PDB entry 6ERG | X-ray diffraction, 2.90 A resolution | chains A and B of the 5 polymer chains in the assembly

# Chain A
Molecule: X-ray repair cross-complementing protein 6
Source organism: Homo sapiens
Notes: EC 3.6.4.-, 4.2.99.-
Reference sequence: P12956 (XRCC6_HUMAN); numbering as in UniProt (aligned over 1-544)
Amino-acid sequence (544 residues; numbered 1 to 544; the number before each row is that of its first residue):
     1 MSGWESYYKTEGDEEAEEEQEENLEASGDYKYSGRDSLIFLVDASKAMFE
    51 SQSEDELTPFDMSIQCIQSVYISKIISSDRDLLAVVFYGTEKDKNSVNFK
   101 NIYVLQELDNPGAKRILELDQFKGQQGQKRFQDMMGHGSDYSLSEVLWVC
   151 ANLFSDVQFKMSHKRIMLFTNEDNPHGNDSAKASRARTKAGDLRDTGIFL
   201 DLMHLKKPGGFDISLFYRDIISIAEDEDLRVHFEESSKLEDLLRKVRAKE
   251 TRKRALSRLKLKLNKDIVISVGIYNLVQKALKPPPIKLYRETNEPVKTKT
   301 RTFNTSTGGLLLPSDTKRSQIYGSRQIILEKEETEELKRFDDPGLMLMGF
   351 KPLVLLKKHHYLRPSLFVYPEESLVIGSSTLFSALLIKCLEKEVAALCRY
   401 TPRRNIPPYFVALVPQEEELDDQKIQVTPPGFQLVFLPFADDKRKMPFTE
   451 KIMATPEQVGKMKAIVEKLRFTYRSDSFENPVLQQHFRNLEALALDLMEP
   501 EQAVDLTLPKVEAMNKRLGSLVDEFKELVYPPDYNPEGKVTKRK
Disordered / not traced: 1-33, 535-544
Curated features (UniProtKB/Swiss-Prot):
  - active site: Lys31 (Schiff-base intermediate with DNA)
  - modified residue: Ser2 (N-acetylserine), Ser6 (Phosphoserine), Ser27 (Phosphoserine), Lys31 (N6-acetyllysine), Ser51 (Phosphoserine), Ser306 (Phosphoserine), Lys317 (N6-acetyllysine), Lys331 (N6-acetyllysine), Lys338 (N6-acetyllysine), Thr455 (Phosphothreonine), Lys461 (N6-acetyllysine), Ser477 (Phosphoserine), Ser520 (Phosphoserine), Lys539 (N6-acetyllysine), Lys542 (N6-acetyllysine), Lys544 (N6-acetyllysine)
  - cross-link (Glycyl lysine isopeptide (Lys-Gly)): Lys287 (interchain with G-Cter in SUMO2), Lys317 (interchain with G-Cter in SUMO2)
  - mutagenesis: Lys31 (K31A: Diminishes the ability to form a Schiff base. Abolishes adduct formation; when associated with A-160 and A-164), Lys160 (K160A: Abolishes adduct formation; when associated with A-31 and A-160), Lys164 (K164A: Abolishes adduct formation; when associated with A-31 and A-164), Lys539 (K539Q: Complete loss of suppression of BAX-induced apoptosis; K539R: No effect on suppression of BAX-induced apoptosis), Lys542 (K542Q: Complete loss of suppression of BAX-induced apoptosis; K542R: No effect on suppression of BAX-induced apoptosis), Lys544 (K544R: No effect on suppression of BAX-induced apoptosis)

# Chain B
Molecule: X-ray repair cross-complementing protein 5
Source organism: Homo sapiens
Notes: EC 3.6.4.-
Reference sequence: P13010 (XRCC5_HUMAN); residues 2-555 here = UniProt positions 2-555
Amino-acid sequence (572 residues; each row starts with the number of its first residue; numbers below 1 keep their minus sign (Met-16 is residue -16)):
   -16 MHHHHHHHHHHENLYFQGVRSGNKAAVVLCMDVGFTMSNSIPGIESPFEQ
    34 AKKVITMFVQRQVFAENKDEIALVLFGTDGTDNPLSGGDQYQNITVHRHL
    84 MLPDFDLLEDIESKIQPGSQQADFLDALIVSMDVIQHETIGKKFEKRHIE
   134 IFTDLSSRFSKSQLDIIIHSLKKCDISLQFFLPFSLGKEDGSGDRGDGPF
   184 RLGGHGPSFPLKGITEQQKEGLEIVKMVMISLEGEDGLDEIYSFSESLRK
   234 LCVFKKIERHSIHWPCRLTIGSNLSIRIAAYKSILQERVKKTWTVVDAKT
   284 LKKEDIQKETVYCLNDDDETEVLKEDIIQGFRYGSDIVPFSKVDEEQMKY
   334 KSEGKCFSVLGFCKSSQVQRRFFMGNQVLKVFAARDDEAAAVALSSLIHA
   384 LDDLDMVAIVRYAYDKRANPQVGVAFPHIKHNYECLVYVQLPFMEDLRQY
   434 MFSSLKNSKKYAPTEAQLNAVDALIDSMSLAKKDEKTDTLEDLFPTTKIP
   484 NPRFQRLFQCLLHRALHPREPLPPIQQHIWNMLNPPAEVTTKSQIPLSKI
   534 KTLFPLIEAKKKDQVTAQEIFQ
Disordered / not traced: 171-194, 298-301, 543-555
Sequence notes: initiating methionine (-16); expression tag (-15 to 1)
Curated features (UniProtKB/Swiss-Prot):
  - region: Leu138 to Leu165 (Leucine-zipper)
  - modified residue: Lys144 (N6-acetyllysine), Ser255 (Phosphoserine), Ser258 (Phosphoserine), Lys265 (N6-acetyllysine), Ser318 (Phosphoserine), Lys332 (N6-acetyllysine), Thr535 (Phosphothreonine)
  - cross-link (Glycyl lysine isopeptide (Lys-Gly)): Lys195 (interchain with G-Cter in SUMO2), Lys532 (interchain with G-Cter in SUMO2), Lys534 (interchain with G-Cter in SUMO2)
What the authors report for this chain:
  - mutagenesis - I112R: unchanged co-localization with Non-homologous end-joining factor 1
  - mutagenesis - I112R/E133M, E133M, Q162E: decreased co-localization with Non-homologous end-joining factor 1
  - mutagenesis - I112R/E133M: decreased localization to XLF
  - mutagenesis - I112R: decreased localization
  - mutagenesis - E133M, Q162E: unchanged localization
  - mutagenesis - I112R/E133M: decreased localization to XRCC4
  - mutagenesis - I112R: decreased binding to A-KBM
  - mutagenesis - I112R: unchanged binding to X-KBM
  - mutagenesis - E133M, Q162E: decreased binding to X-KBM
  - mutagenesis - E133M, Q162E: unchanged binding to A-KBM
  - mutagenesis - I112R, I112R/E133M, E133M: decreased growth in response to Survival

# How chain A and chain B interact
Contacting residue pairs (397):
  Ile75(A) with Tyr316(B), hydrophobic
  Asn110(A) with Ser318(B)
  Pro111(A) with Gly317(B); Ser318(B), hydrogen bond (backbone-backbone)
  Gly112(A) with Tyr316(B); Ser318(B); Asp319(B)
  Ala113(A) with Tyr316(B); Asp319(B), hydrogen bond (backbone-side chain)
  Ile116(A) with Tyr316(B)
  Asp226(A) with Lys443(B), salt bridge
  Asp228(A) with Lys442(B), salt bridge
  Phe233(A) with Met434(B), hydrophobic
  Arg244(A) with Gln432(B)
  Arg247(A) with Met427(B); Gln432(B)
  Ala248(A) with Met434(B)
  Thr251(A) with Tyr433(B)
  Arg252(A) with Tyr433(B)
  Lys253(A) with Met434(B); Phe435(B)
  Leu263(A) with Leu457(B), hydrophobic; Leu530(B)
  Asn264(A) with Leu530(B)
  Asp266(A) with Lys534(B)
  Ile267(A) with Leu530(B); Lys534(B); Leu539(B), hydrophobic
  Val268(A) with Leu539(B)
  Ile269(A) with Leu539(B), hydrophobic
  Tyr274(A) with Phe435(B), hydrophobic
  Asn275(A) with Arg431(B)
  Leu276(A) with Arg354(B); Leu430(B); Arg431(B), hydrogen bond (backbone-backbone)
  Val277(A) with Asp429(B); Leu430(B), hydrophobic
  Gln278(A) with Asp429(B), hydrogen bond (backbone-backbone); Arg431(B), hydrogen bond
  Lys279(A) with Met357(B); Asp429(B)
  Ala280(A) with Glu428(B); Asp429(B), hydrogen bond (backbone-side chain)
  Pro283(A) with Phe314(B)
  Pro285(A) with Gln312(B); Gly313(B); Phe314(B), hydrophobic
  Ile286(A) with Ile311(B); Gln312(B); Gly313(B), hydrogen bond (backbone-backbone); Arg315(B)
  Lys287(A) with Tyr295(B); Ile310(B); Ile311(B)
  Leu288(A) with Asp309(B); Ile310(B); Ile311(B), hydrogen bond (backbone-backbone); Gly313(B); Ile320(B), hydrophobic
  Tyr289(A) with Asp309(B), hydrogen bond
  Arg290(A) with Asp309(B); Ile311(B)
  Pro295(A) with Arg315(B); Ile320(B), hydrophobic
  Val296(A) with Tyr295(B), hydrophobic; Cys296(B)
  Lys297(A) with Val294(B); Tyr295(B); Cys296(B), hydrogen bond (backbone-backbone)
  Thr298(A) with Thr293(B); Val294(B); Tyr295(B)
  Lys299(A) with Glu292(B); Thr293(B); Val294(B), hydrogen bond (backbone-backbone)
  Thr300(A) with Thr293(B), hydrogen bond
  Arg301(A) with Lys291(B); Glu292(B), hydrogen bond (backbone-backbone)
  Thr302(A) with Gln290(B); Lys291(B)
  Phe303(A) with Gln290(B), hydrogen bond (backbone-backbone); Glu292(B)
  Asn304(A) with Asp280(B); Asp288(B)
  Thr305(A) with Glu287(B), hydrogen bond (side chain-backbone); Asp288(B), hydrogen bond (backbone-backbone); Ile289(B); Gln290(B)
  Leu311(A) with Ile289(B), hydrophobic
  Asp315(A) with Asp280(B); Ala281(B), hydrogen bond (backbone-backbone); Lys282(B), salt bridge
  Thr316(A) with Val278(B); Val279(B), hydrogen bond (side chain-backbone)
  Lys317(A) with Thr277(B); Val278(B); Val279(B), hydrogen bond (backbone-backbone); Ala281(B)
  Arg318(A) with Trp276(B); Thr277(B); Val278(B)
  Ser319(A) with Trp276(B); Thr277(B), hydrogen bond (backbone-backbone); Val279(B)
  Gln320(A) with Thr275(B); Trp276(B); Leu494(B)
  Ile321(A) with Lys274(B), hydrogen bond (backbone-side chain)
  Tyr322(A) with Val46(B); Phe47(B), hydrophobic; Phe88(B); Lys274(B); Phe491(B); Leu494(B), hydrophobic
  Gly323(A) with Pro86(B); Asp87(B); Phe88(B), hydrogen bond (backbone-backbone)
  Ser324(A) with Asp87(B); Asp89(B)
  Arg325(A) with Phe88(B); Asp89(B), salt bridge; Glu92(B), salt bridge; Ala498(B), hydrogen bond (side chain-backbone)
  Gln326(A) with Leu284(B), hydrogen bond (side chain-backbone)
  Ile327(A) with Phe88(B), hydrophobic; Leu494(B); Arg497(B); Ala498(B), hydrophobic
  Ile328(A) with Leu284(B), hydrophobic; Arg497(B), hydrogen bond (backbone-side chain)
  Leu329(A) with Trp276(B), hydrophobic; Arg497(B)
  Glu333(A) with Arg497(B), salt bridge; Leu505(B)
  Thr334(A) with Trp276(B)
  Leu337(A) with Arg489(B); Leu490(B), hydrophobic; Cys493(B), hydrophobic
  Lys338(A) with Arg486(B)
  Arg339(A) with Ile508(B)
  Phe340(A) with Pro485(B); Arg489(B); Ile508(B), hydrophobic; Trp513(B)
  Asp341(A) with Trp513(B)
  Leu347(A) with Met461(B), hydrophobic
  Met348(A) with Leu516(B); Pro518(B)
  Gly349(A) with Met461(B); Leu463(B)
  Phe350(A) with Ile458(B), hydrophobic; Met461(B), hydrogen bond (backbone-backbone); Ser462(B); Leu463(B), hydrogen bond (backbone-backbone)
  Lys351(A) with Asp475(B), salt bridge; Phe477(B), hydrogen bond (side chain-backbone); Pro478(B)
  Pro352(A) with Ala464(B); Leu473(B), hydrophobic
  Val354(A) with Leu473(B), hydrophobic
  Leu355(A) with Ala464(B), hydrophobic; Leu473(B)
  Lys357(A) with Arg353(B), hydrogen bond (backbone-side chain)
  Lys358(A) with Phe356(B); Phe409(B)
  His359(A) with Ile267(B); Val361(B); Phe409(B); His411(B), hydrogen bond; Val420(B)
  His360(A) with Thr480(B)
  Tyr361(A) with Ile267(B); Arg353(B); Phe356(B), hydrophobic; Met357(B), hydrogen bond (side chain-backbone); Gly358(B), hydrogen bond (side chain-backbone); Gln360(B); Val361(B); Val422(B), hydrophobic
  Leu362(A) with Ile267(B), hydrophobic; Leu268(B); Gln269(B); Asn359(B)
  Arg363(A) with Gln269(B); Gly358(B)
  Pro364(A) with Phe356(B); Gly358(B)
  Ser365(A) with Arg354(B), hydrogen bond (side chain-backbone)
  Phe367(A) with Phe435(B), hydrophobic
  Tyr369(A) with Phe435(B), hydrophobic; Ser436(B), hydrogen bond (side chain-backbone); Leu438(B), hydrophobic
  Glu372(A) with Tyr444(B)
  Ser373(A) with Ala542(B)
  Leu374(A) with Glu541(B); Ala542(B), hydrogen bond (backbone-backbone)
  Val375(A) with Ile540(B)
  Ile376(A) with Pro538(B); Leu539(B); Ile540(B), hydrogen bond (backbone-backbone); Ala542(B), hydrophobic
  Gly377(A) with Pro538(B); Leu539(B)
  Ser378(A) with Leu539(B)
  Ser379(A) with Tyr444(B)
  Thr380(A) with Tyr444(B); Gln450(B)
  Leu381(A) with Phe537(B), hydrophobic
  Phe382(A) with Leu438(B), hydrophobic
  Ser383(A) with Leu438(B); Tyr444(B)
  Ala384(A) with Leu451(B), hydrophobic; Val454(B), hydrophobic; Phe537(B), hydrophobic
  Leu385(A) with Val454(B), hydrophobic
  Ile387(A) with Leu451(B), hydrophobic
  Lys388(A) with Leu451(B); Val454(B); Asp455(B), salt bridge; Ile458(B)
  Lys392(A) with Asp455(B), salt bridge; Ile458(B); Asp459(B), salt bridge
  Leu397(A) with Leu463(B), hydrophobic; Phe477(B), hydrophobic; Thr479(B)
  Arg399(A) with Trp513(B); Leu516(B), hydrogen bond (side chain-backbone); Asn517(B), hydrogen bond
  Pro407(A) with Arg486(B)
  Phe410(A) with Phe477(B), hydrophobic; Thr479(B); Leu516(B)
  Gln416(A) with Arg354(B)
  Glu418(A) with Ser437(B), hydrogen bond; Asn440(B)
  Gln426(A) with Tyr433(B); Met434(B); Phe435(B), hydrogen bond (side chain-backbone)
  Val427(A) with Arg354(B), hydrogen bond (backbone-side chain)
  Thr428(A) with Arg354(B), hydrogen bond
  Pro429(A) with Arg354(B); Phe435(B), hydrophobic
  Pro430(A) with Ser436(B); Leu438(B)
  Gln433(A) with Arg353(B); Arg354(B)
  Val435(A) with Arg353(B)
  Leu437(A) with Thr479(B)
  Pro438(A) with Ile267(B), hydrophobic; Thr479(B); Thr480(B)
  Phe439(A) with Thr480(B); Ile482(B); Pro483(B); Asn484(B); Pro485(B)
  Ala440(A) with Lys239(B), hydrogen bond (backbone-side chain); Thr480(B), hydrogen bond (backbone-backbone); Lys481(B); Ile482(B), hydrogen bond (backbone-backbone)
  Asp441(A) with Lys239(B); Ile240(B), hydrogen bond (side chain-backbone); Glu270(B); Pro483(B); Asn484(B), hydrogen bond (side chain-backbone); Phe487(B)
  Asp442(A) with Ile267(B); Leu268(B), hydrogen bond (backbone-backbone); Gln269(B); Glu270(B), hydrogen bond (side chain-backbone)
  Lys443(A) with Ser266(B); Ile267(B); Thr480(B), hydrogen bond
  Arg444(A) with Arg242(B); His243(B); Ser244(B), hydrogen bond; Lys265(B); Ser266(B), hydrogen bond (backbone-backbone); Leu268(B); Glu270(B), salt bridge
  Lys445(A) with His-15(B)
  Met446(A) with Met-16(B); His-15(B), hydrogen bond (backbone-backbone); Tyr264(B), hydrophobic; Lys363(B); Phe365(B), hydrophobic
  Pro447(A) with Met-16(B); His-9(B); His-6(B); Tyr264(B); Arg368(B)
  Phe448(A) with Met-16(B), hydrophobic; His-15(B); His-14(B); His-13(B); Arg368(B), hydrogen bond (backbone-side chain)
  Thr449(A) with Arg368(B)
  Lys451(A) with His414(B), hydrogen bond (side chain-backbone); Asn415(B); Glu417(B), salt bridge
  Ile452(A) with Glu371(B); Ala374(B), hydrophobic; Val375(B), hydrophobic; Ser378(B); Glu417(B)
  Met453(A) with Ser378(B); His382(B); Glu417(B)
  Ala454(A) with Val375(B); Ser378(B), hydrogen bond (backbone-side chain); Ser379(B)
  Gln458(A) with Val375(B); Ser379(B)
  Met462(A) with Ser379(B); Leu380(B), hydrophobic; Ala383(B), hydrophobic
  Lys463(A) with Ala383(B); Asp386(B), salt bridge
  Val466(A) with Phe345(B); Leu384(B), hydrophobic; Leu387(B), hydrophobic; Met389(B), hydrophobic
  Leu469(A) with Ile253(B), hydrophobic; Gly344(B); Phe345(B), hydrogen bond (backbone-backbone)
  Arg470(A) with Phe345(B); Met389(B)
  Phe471(A) with Gly344(B); Phe345(B), hydrogen bond (backbone-backbone); Cys346(B); Gln350(B); Ile392(B), hydrophobic
  Thr472(A) with Gln350(B)
  Tyr473(A) with Cys346(B), hydrophobic; Gln350(B), hydrogen bond (backbone-side chain); Val351(B), hydrophobic; Leu424(B)
  Ser475(A) with Phe355(B); Pro425(B); Leu430(B)
  Asp476(A) with Met427(B)
  Phe478(A) with Leu343(B), hydrophobic; Val405(B), hydrophobic; Phe426(B); Met427(B), hydrogen bond (backbone-backbone); Glu428(B)
  Glu479(A) with Phe426(B); Glu428(B)
  Asn480(A) with Phe426(B); Glu428(B), hydrogen bond (backbone-side chain)
  Pro481(A) with Tyr333(B), hydrophobic
  Val482(A) with Tyr333(B), hydrophobic; Asn402(B); Pro403(B)
  Gln484(A) with Glu428(B), hydrogen bond
  Gln485(A) with Tyr333(B)
  His486(A) with Phe314(B)
  Phe487(A) with Tyr316(B), hydrophobic
  Asn489(A) with Met331(B), hydrogen bond (side chain-backbone)
  Leu490(A) with Phe314(B), hydrophobic; Tyr316(B), hydrophobic; Phe323(B), hydrophobic
  Glu491(A) with Tyr316(B), hydrogen bond
  Leu493(A) with Val321(B), hydrophobic; Phe323(B), hydrophobic
  Ala494(A) with Val321(B), hydrophobic
  Pro500(A) with Met331(B), hydrophobic
  Asp505(A) with Tyr333(B), hydrogen bond; Arg394(B), salt bridge
  Thr507(A) with Leu343(B); Arg394(B), hydrogen bond; Val405(B); Phe426(B)
  Leu508(A) with Leu343(B); Arg394(B)
  Pro509(A) with Ser341(B); Val342(B); Leu343(B), hydrophobic
  Val511(A) with Ser255(B)
  Met514(A) with Val342(B); Leu343(B)
  Asn515(A) with Gly254(B); Ser255(B), hydrogen bond; Asn256(B)
  Val522(A) with Leu257(B), hydrophobic
  Phe525(A) with Ala376(B); Ser379(B)
  Lys526(A) with Asn256(B), hydrogen bond (side chain-backbone)
  Val529(A) with Ala372(B); Ala376(B)
  Tyr530(A) with Ser258(B), hydrogen bond (side chain-backbone); Ile259(B); Ala372(B); Ala376(B)
  Tyr534(A) with Asp370(B), hydrogen bond; Ala372(B), hydrophobic
Also at the interface, not in a pair above, chain A (195 interface residues in all): Ile76, Lys114, Lys249, Arg254, Lys282, Pro284, Asn293, Glu336, Pro370, Leu386, Cys389, Val394, Ile406, Pro408, Tyr409, Val459, Ile465, Glu467, Leu483, Leu518, Pro531
Also at the interface, not in a pair above, chain B (197 interface residues in all): Glu241, Arg260, Leu297, Val305, Pro322, Lys332, Glu336, Ser348, Gln352, Ala373, Val390, Lys413, Gln423, Pro446, Asn452, Ile512, Val522, Ile533

# In short
Chain A and chain B form an interface of 195 and 197 residues respectively, with 70 hydrogen bonds and 14 salt
bridges. Polar pairs include Asp226(A)-Lys443(B), Asp228(A)-Lys442(B) and Asp315(A)-Lys282(B). The paper
reports that I112R/E133M, E133M and Q162E of chain B reduce co-localization with Non-homologous end-joining
factor 1; I112R, I112R/E133M and E133M of chain B reduce growth in response to Survival.
Here chain A is X-ray repair cross-complementing protein 6 and chain B is X-ray repair cross-complementing
protein 5, both from Homo sapiens. Entry 6ERG (Complex of XLF and heterodimer Ku bound to DNA) was determined
by X-ray diffraction (same publication as 6ERF and 6ERH).
